5FBK - chains A and B; structure by X-ray diffraction, 2.10 A resolution.

[Chain A (and B)]
Name: Extracellular calcium-sensing receptor
Organism: Homo sapiens
Notes: chain B of this document is another copy of the same molecule, construct and numbering; everything in this record applies to it too
UniProt: P41180 (CASR_HUMAN); residues 20-541 here = UniProt positions 20-541
Chain sequence (568 residues; each row starts with the number of its first residue; numbers below 1 keep their minus sign (Met-26 is residue -26)):
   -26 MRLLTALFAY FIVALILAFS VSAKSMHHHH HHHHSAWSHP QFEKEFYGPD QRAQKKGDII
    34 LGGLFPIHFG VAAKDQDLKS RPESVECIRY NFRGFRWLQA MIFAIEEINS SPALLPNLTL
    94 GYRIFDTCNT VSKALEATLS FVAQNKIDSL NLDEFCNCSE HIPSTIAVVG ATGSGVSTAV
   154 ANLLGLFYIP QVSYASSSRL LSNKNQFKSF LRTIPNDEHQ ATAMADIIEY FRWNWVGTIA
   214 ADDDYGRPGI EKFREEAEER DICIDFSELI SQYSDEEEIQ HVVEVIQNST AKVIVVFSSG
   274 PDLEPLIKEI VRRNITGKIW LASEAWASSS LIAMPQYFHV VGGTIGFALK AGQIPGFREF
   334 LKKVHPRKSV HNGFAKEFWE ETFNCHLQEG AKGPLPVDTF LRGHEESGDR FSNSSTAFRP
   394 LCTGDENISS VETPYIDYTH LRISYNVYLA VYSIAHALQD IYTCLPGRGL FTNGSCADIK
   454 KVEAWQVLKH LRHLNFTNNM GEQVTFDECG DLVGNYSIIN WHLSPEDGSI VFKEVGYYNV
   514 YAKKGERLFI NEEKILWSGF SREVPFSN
Disordered / not traced: -26 to 21, 361-391, 540-541 (chain B: -26 to 20, 122-136, 362-390, 532-541)
Differences from the reference sequence: initiating methionine (-26); expression tag (-25 to 19)
Modified / non-standard residues: Cys236 (S-hydroxycysteine; CSO); Cys482 (S-hydroxycysteine; CSO)
Disulfide bonds: Cys60-Cys101, Cys358-Cys395, Cys437-Cys449
Covalently attached groups: N-acetylglucosamine (NAG) linked to Asn261, Asn287, Asn468, Asn488
Bound ions: Mg2+: Ile81, Ser84, Leu87
Residues lining bound ligands:
  - bicarbonate ion (BCT): Arg66, Arg69, Trp70, His413, Leu414, Arg415, Ile416, Ser417
  - cyclomethyltryptophan (TCR): Arg66, Trp70, Thr145, Gly146, Ser147, Ala168, Ser169, Ser170, Ser171, Ile187, Tyr218, Glu297, Ala298, Ile416
Swiss-Prot annotation at these positions:
  - binding site (phosphate): Arg66 to Trp70, Arg415 to Ser417
  - binding site (Ca(2+)): Ile81, Ser84, Leu87, Leu88, Thr100, Thr145, Ser170, Pro188, Asp190, Glu231, Asp234, Glu297, Tyr489
  - binding site (L-tryptophan): Ser147, Ala168, Ser170, Glu297
  - binding site (spermine): Asp238, Ser240
  - site: Cys482 (Important for ability of agonist AMG 416 to activate G-protein-coupled receptor activity)
  - glycosylation (N-linked (GlcNAc...) asparagine): Asn90, Asn130, Asn261, Asn287, Asn386, Asn400, Asn446, Asn468, Asn488, Asn541
Reported in the primary citation:
  - Mg2+ coordination: Ile81, Ser84, Leu87, Leu88, Ser240
  - binding site for cyclomethyltryptophan: Trp70, Ser147, Ala168, Ser170, Tyr218, Ile416
  - mutagenesis - E297I: abolished signaling in response to Mg2+
  - binding site for bicarbonate ion: Arg66, Arg69, Trp70, Ile416, Ser417
  - disease-associated variants - N118K, L125F, L125P, E127A, E127G, E127K, C129F, C129R, C129S, C129Y: increased signaling (citing earlier work)
  - self-association interface (contacts with another copy of this molecule); pairs are residue here / residue on that copy: Leu51-Trp458 (hydrophobic contact), Pro55-Trp458 (hydrophobic contact)
  - mutagenesis - Y218K, D275I: decreased signaling
  - mutagenesis - Y218K, E228I, D275I: unchanged expression
  - binding site for Mg2+: Glu231, Glu241
  - specificity-determining residues: Trp70, Ile416
  - mutagenesis - E228I: decreased signaling in response to Mg2+
  - mutagenesis - E228I/E229I: decreased signaling in response to [Ca2+]o
  - mutagenesis - E228I: decreased binding to Mg2+

[Chain A / chain B interface]
Contacting residue pairs (73; chain A residue first):
  Gln49(A) with Tyr161(B); Arg465(B), hydrogen bond (backbone-side chain)
  Asp50(A) with Lys462(B), hydrogen bond (backbone-side chain); Arg465(B)
  Leu51(A) with Phe444(B); Trp458(B); Leu461(B), hydrophobic; Lys462(B); Arg465(B)
  Lys52(A) with Leu443(B); Phe444(B); Thr445(B), hydrogen bond (backbone-backbone)
  Ser53(A) with Trp458(B)
  Arg54(A) with Glu456(B), salt bridge; Trp458(B)
  Pro55(A) with Tyr161(B), hydrophobic; Trp458(B)
  Val58(A) with Lys181(B)
  Val104(A) with Asn155(B); Gln179(B)
  Ser105(A) with Leu159(B)
  Leu108(A) with Asn155(B)
  Glu109(A) with Leu159(B)
  Leu112(A) with Leu112(B), hydrophobic; Lys119(B), hydrogen bond (backbone-side chain); Leu159(B), hydrophobic
  Ala116(A) with Lys119(B)
  Lys119(A) with Leu112(B); Lys119(B)
  Leu123(A) with Gly21(B); Glu109(B); Leu112(B); Ser113(B)
  Ala152(A) with Asn155(B)
  Asn155(A) with Val104(B); Leu108(B); Ala152(B)
  Leu159(A) with Ser105(B); Leu108(B), hydrophobic; Glu109(B)
  Tyr161(A) with Gln49(B), hydrogen bond; Leu51(B), hydrophobic; Pro55(B), hydrophobic
  Arg172(A) with Asp215(B), salt bridge; Arg220(B); Leu242(B)
  Leu173(A) with Arg220(B)
  Asn178(A) with Asp48(B); Tyr246(B)
  Lys181(A) with Gln49(B)
  Asp215(A) with Arg172(B), salt bridge
  Arg220(A) with Arg172(B); Leu173(B)
  Glu224(A) with Arg220(B); Leu242(B)
  Arg227(A) with Arg227(B); Glu231(B), salt bridge
  Leu242(A) with Arg172(B)
  Tyr246(A) with Asn178(B)
  Leu443(A) with Lys52(B)
  Phe444(A) with Leu51(B); Lys52(B)
  Thr445(A) with Lys52(B), hydrogen bond (backbone-backbone)
  Glu456(A) with Arg54(B), salt bridge
  Trp458(A) with Leu51(B); Ser53(B); Arg54(B); Pro55(B)
  Leu461(A) with Leu51(B), hydrophobic
  Lys462(A) with Asp50(B), hydrogen bond (side chain-backbone); Leu51(B)
  Arg465(A) with Gln49(B), hydrogen bond (side chain-backbone); Leu51(B)
Also at the interface, not in a pair above, chain A (45 interface residues in all): Val115, Leu125, Leu156, Phe160, Gln179, Glu231, Ser240
Also at the interface, not in a pair above, chain B (43 interface residues in all): Ala116, Leu156, Phe160, Ser240

[In short]
Chain A and chain B form an interface of 45 and 43 residues respectively; the contacts include 8 hydrogen
bonds and 5 salt bridges. Polar contacts include Arg54(A)-Glu456(B), Arg172(A)-Asp215(B) and
Arg227(A)-Glu231(B). The paper reports a binding site for cyclomethyltryptophan at Trp70(A), Ser147(A) and
Ala168(A) among others; N118K, L125F and L125P of chain A, among others, increase signaling; 15 substitutions
were tested in all.
Chain A and chain B are both Extracellular calcium-sensing receptor (Homo sapiens); the structure, Crystal
structure of the extracellular domain of human calcium sensing receptor, was determined by X-ray diffraction
together with 5FBH from the same study.
